Entry 2FAR (X-ray diffraction, 1.90 A resolution); this record covers chain A.

# Chain A
Name: probable ATP-dependent DNA ligase
From: Pseudomonas aeruginosa
Notes: fragment: Polymerase domain, residues 533-840
UniProtKB: Q9I1X7 (Q9I1X7_PSEAE); residue numbers follow UniProt; this construct covers 533-840
Amino-acid sequence (309 residues; each row starts with the number of its first residue):
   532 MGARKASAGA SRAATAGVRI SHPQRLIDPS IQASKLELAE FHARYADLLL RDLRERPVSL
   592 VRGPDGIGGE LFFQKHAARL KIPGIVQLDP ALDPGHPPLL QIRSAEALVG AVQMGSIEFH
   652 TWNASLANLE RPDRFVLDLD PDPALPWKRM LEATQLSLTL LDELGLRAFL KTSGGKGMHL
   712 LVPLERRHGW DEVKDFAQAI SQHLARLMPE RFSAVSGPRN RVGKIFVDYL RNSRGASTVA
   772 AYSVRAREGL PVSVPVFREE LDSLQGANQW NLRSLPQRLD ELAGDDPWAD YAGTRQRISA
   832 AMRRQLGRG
Unresolved in the structure: 532-542, 838-840
Construct notes: initiating methionine (532)
Bound ions: Mn2+ site 1: Asp669, Asp671 (together with 2'-deoxyadenosine 5'-triphosphate); Mn2+ site 2: Asp669, Asp671, Asp759
Residues lining bound ligands: 2'-deoxyadenosine 5'-triphosphate (DTP): His651, Asp669, Asp671, Ser704, Gly706, Lys707, Gly708, His710, Arg762, Val770, Arg776, Ala777, Arg778
Curated features (UniProtKB/Swiss-Prot):
  - binding site (ATP): Phe604, His651, Asp671, Ser704 to His710, Ser768, Arg776 to Arg778
  - binding site (Mn(2+)): Asp669, Asp671, Asp759
  - mutagenesis: His553 to Lys566 (5'-phosphate at distal end of gap no longer advantageous for rNTP or dNTP addition (in Pol domain) ...), His553 (H553A: Wild-type gap closing by rNTP or dNTP addition (in Pol domain)), Arg556 (R556A: Decreases gap closing efficiency by rNTP, wild-type by dNTP (in Pol domain)), Lys566 (K566A: No change in dNTP addition to gapped molecule, 5'-phosphate at distal of the gap no longer advantageous for rNTP addition (in Pol domain)), Phe603 (F603A: Last nucleotide rarely added during gap closing for dNTP or rNTP addition, (in Pol domain). Stacks a DNA template base), Phe604 (F604A: Nearly complete loss of templated dNTP or rNTP addition (in Pol domain)), Asp669 to Asp671 (Loss of templated and non-templated DNA synthesis (in Pol domain)), Asp669 (D669A/N: Loss of templated DNA synthesis (in Pol domain); D669E: Partial loss of templated DNA synthesis (in Pol domain)), Asp671 (D671A/E/N: Loss of templated DNA synthesis (in Pol domain)), His710 (H710A: Loss of templated DNA synthesis (in Pol domain); H710N: Partial loss of templated DNA synthesis (in Pol domain); H710Q: Nearly wild-type templated DNA synthesis (in Pol domain)), Arg752 (R752A/Q: Loss of templated DNA synthesis (in Pol domain); R752K: Partial loss of templated DNA synthesis (in Pol domain)), Asp759 (D759A/N: Loss of templated DNA synthesis (in Pol domain); D759E: Partial loss of templated DNA synthesis (in Pol domain)), 2 further mutagenesis entries in UniProt
Reported in the primary citation:
  - Mn2+ coordination: Asp669, Asp671, Asp759
  - binding site for 2'-deoxyadenosine 5'-triphosphate: His710, Arg776, Arg778
  - mutagenesis - D669A, D669E, S704A, R752K, R752Q, D759A, D759E, R776A, R776K, R776Q, R778A: decreased catalytic activity
  - mutagenesis - R778A: unchanged catalytic activity on rNTP substrates
  - mutagenesis - R778A: unchanged catalytic activity on dNMP
  - mutagenesis - K566A, R587A, R593A, E649A, H651A, K707A, K755A, N763A, S768A, S774A: unchanged catalytic activity
  - mutagenesis - D669N, D671A, D671E, D671N, H710A, H710N, R752A, D759N: abolished catalytic activity
  - catalytic residues: Asp671, Asp759 (proposed by the authors, not directly observed)
  - mutagenesis - F604A: decreased catalytic activity on rNTP substrates
  - mutagenesis - H710Q: increased catalytic activity
  - mutagenesis - F604A: decreased catalytic activity on dNMP
  - mutagenesis - F604A: abolished catalytic activity on rNMP

# In short
Chain A binds 2'-deoxyadenosine 5'-triphosphate. The Mn2+ site 1 is built by Asp669 and Asp671. UniProt lists
14 ATP-binding residues, 3 Mn2+-binding residues and 13 mutagenesis sites. From the paper: catalytic residues
Asp671 and Asp759; D669A, D669E and S704A, among others, reduce catalytic activity; 31 substitutions were
tested in all.
Chain A is probable ATP-dependent DNA ligase (Pseudomonas aeruginosa); the structure, Crystal Structure of
Pseudomonas aeruginosa LigD polymerase domain with dATP and Manganese, was determined by X-ray diffraction
(same publication as 2FAO and 2FAQ).
